PDB entry 9DMS | electron microscopy, 1.92 A resolution | chains E and D of the 7 polymer chains in the assembly

Chain E:
Protein: Acetylcholine receptor subunit beta
Organism: Homo sapiens
UniProt: P11230 (ACHB_HUMAN); residues -22 to 478 here correspond to UniProt positions 1-501 (UniProt number = residue number + 23)
Chain sequence (503 residues; each row starts with the number of its first residue; numbers below 1 keep their minus sign (Met-22 is residue -22)):
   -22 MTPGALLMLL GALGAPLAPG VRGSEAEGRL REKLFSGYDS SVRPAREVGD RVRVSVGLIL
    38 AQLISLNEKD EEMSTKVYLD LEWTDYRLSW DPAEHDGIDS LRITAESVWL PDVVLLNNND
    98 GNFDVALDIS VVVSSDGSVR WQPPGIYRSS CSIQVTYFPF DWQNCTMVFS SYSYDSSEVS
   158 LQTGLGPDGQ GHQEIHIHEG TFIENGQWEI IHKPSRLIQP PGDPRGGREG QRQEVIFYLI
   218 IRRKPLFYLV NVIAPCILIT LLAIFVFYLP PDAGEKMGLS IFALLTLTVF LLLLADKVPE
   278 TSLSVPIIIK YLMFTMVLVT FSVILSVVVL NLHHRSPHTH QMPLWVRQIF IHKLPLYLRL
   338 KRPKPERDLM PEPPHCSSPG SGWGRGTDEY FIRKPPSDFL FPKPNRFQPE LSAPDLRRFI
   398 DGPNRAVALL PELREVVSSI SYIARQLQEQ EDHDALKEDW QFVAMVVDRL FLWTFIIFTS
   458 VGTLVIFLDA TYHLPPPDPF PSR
Disordered / not traced: -22 to 0, 164-167, 200-205, 342-406
Disulfide bonds: Cys128-Cys142
Covalently attached groups: N-acetylglucosamine (NAG) linked to Asn141
Sequence notes: expression tag (479-480)

Chain D:
Protein: Acetylcholine receptor subunit delta
Organism: Homo sapiens
UniProt: Q07001 (ACHD_HUMAN); residues -20 to 496 here correspond to UniProt positions 1-517 (UniProt number = residue number + 21)
Chain sequence (517 residues; numbered -20 to 496; the number before each row is that of its first residue; numbers below 1 keep their minus sign (Met-20 is residue -20)):
   -20 MEGPVLTLGL LAALAVCGSW GLNEEERLIR HLFQEKGYNK ELRPVAHKEE SVDVALALTL
    40 SNLISLKEVE ETLTTNVWIE HGWTDNRLKW NAEEFGNISV LRLPPDMVWL PEIVLENNND
   100 GSFQISYSCN VLVYHYGFVY WLPPAIFRSS CPISVTYFPF DWQNCSLKFS SLKYTAKEIT
   160 LSLKQDAKEN RTYPVEWIII DPEGFTENGE WEIVHRPARV NVDPRAPLDS PSRQDITFYL
   220 IIRRKPLFYI INILVPCVLI SFMVNLVFYL PADSGEKTSV AISVLLAQSV FLLLISKRLP
   280 ATSMAIPLIG KFLLFGMVLV TMVVVICVIV LNIHFRTPST HVLSEGVKKL FLETLPELLH
   340 MSRPAEDGPS PGALVRRSSS LGYISKAEEY FLLKSRSDLM FEKQSERHGL ARRLTTARRP
   400 PASSEQAQQE LFNELKPAVD GANFIVNHMR DQNNYNEEKD SWNRVARTVD RLCLFVVTPV
   460 MVVGTAWIFL QGVYNQPPPQ PFPGDPYSYN VQDKRFI
Disordered / not traced: -20 to 0, 345-407
Disulfide bonds: Cys130-Cys144
Covalently attached groups: N-acetylglucosamine (NAG) linked to Asn76, Asn143

Chain E / chain D interface:
Pairs across the interface (99):
  Ser1(E) with Leu21(D); Arg22(D), hydrogen bond (side chain-backbone); Val24(D), hydrogen bond (side chain-backbone); Ala25(D), hydrogen bond (backbone-backbone)
  Glu4(E) with Lys27(D)
  Arg8(E) with Glu20(D); Leu21(D)
  Gln39(E) with Ser129(D), hydrogen bond
  Lys53(E) with Glu95(D), hydrogen bond (side chain-backbone); Asn96(D); Asn97(D), hydrogen bond; Phe102(D)
  Tyr55(E) with Glu95(D), hydrogen bond; Leu151(D)
  Ile75(E) with Lys27(D)
  Ser77(E) with Lys27(D), hydrogen bond (backbone-side chain)
  Arg79(E) with Leu151(D); Lys152(D); Thr154(D); Glu157(D); Asp208(D)
  Thr81(E) with Lys152(D)
  Leu104(E) with Gln103(D)
  Ile106(E) with Leu151(D), hydrophobic; Lys152(D)
  Ser107(E) with Lys152(D)
  Pro121(E) with Phe102(D), hydrophobic; Leu151(D), hydrophobic
  Ile123(E) with Gly100(D); Phe102(D), hydrophobic
  Ile180(E) with Ser129(D)
  Gly183(E) with Thr281(D), hydrogen bond (backbone-side chain); Ser282(D), hydrogen bond (backbone-backbone)
  Gln184(E) with Ala280(D)
  Lys221(E) with Ser282(D)
  Leu223(E) with Ser282(D)
  Phe224(E) with Ala280(D), hydrophobic
  Val227(E) with Ile285(D), hydrophobic
  Asn228(E) with Leu271(D)
  Ala231(E) with Leu293(D), hydrophobic
  Pro232(E) with Met296(D), hydrophobic
  Leu235(E) with Thr300(D)
  Leu239(E) with Ile261(D), hydrophobic; Leu264(D), hydrophobic; Thr300(D); Val303(D), hydrophobic
  Phe242(E) with Val304(D), hydrophobic; Val307(D)
  Tyr245(E) with Val307(D); Asn311(D), hydrogen bond (backbone-side chain); Arg315(D), hydrogen bond
  Leu246(E) with Val307(D), hydrophobic; Leu310(D), hydrophobic
  Pro247(E) with Leu310(D); Asn311(D); Phe314(D), hydrophobic
  Asp249(E) with Phe314(D)
  Ala250(E) with Phe314(D), hydrophobic
  Glu252(E) with Gly254(D); Glu255(D); Lys256(D), hydrogen bond (side chain-backbone); Thr257(D), hydrogen bond; Leu310(D)
  Leu256(E) with Ile261(D), hydrophobic; Val303(D), hydrophobic
  Phe259(E) with Ile261(D), hydrophobic; Ser262(D); Leu265(D), hydrophobic
  Leu262(E) with Leu265(D), hydrophobic
  Thr263(E) with Leu265(D); Ser268(D)
  Val266(E) with Leu265(D), hydrophobic; Ser268(D)
  Phe267(E) with Ser268(D); Leu271(D), hydrophobic
  Leu269(E) with Leu272(D), hydrophobic
  Leu270(E) with Leu272(D), hydrophobic; Ser275(D)
  Asp273(E) with Lys276(D)
  Lys274(E) with Ser275(D)
  Pro340(E) with Pro317(D); Ser318(D); Thr319(D); Val321(D), hydrophobic
  Leu410(E) with Leu410(D), hydrophobic
  Arg411(E) with Glu413(D), salt bridge
  Val414(E) with Leu414(D), hydrophobic; Ala417(D), hydrophobic
  Ile417(E) with Ala417(D); Ala421(D)
  Ile420(E) with Ile424(D), hydrophobic
  Ala421(E) with Gly420(D); Phe423(D)
  Leu424(E) with Ile424(D), hydrophobic; His427(D)
  Gln425(E) with Phe423(D)
  Glu428(E) with Phe423(D); His427(D), salt bridge
  Met442(E) with Thr319(D)
Interface residues without a listed pair, chain E (64 interface residues in all): Gly5, Ile41, Leu78, Ala103, Ile236, Ala260, Arg339, Leu407, Glu435
Interface residues without a listed pair, chain D (70 interface residues in all): His26, Val93, Asn98, Asp99, Pro210, Ser258, Val269, Pro279, Ala284, Val297, Ile308, His320

Overview:
64 residues of chain E face 70 of chain D across their interface, with 14 hydrogen bonds and 2 salt bridges.
Polar pairs include Arg411(E)-Glu413(D), Glu428(E)-His427(D) and Ser1(E)-Arg22(D). Covalently linked
N-acetylglucosamine: at Asn141(E). N-acetylglucosamine is covalently linked to Asn76(D) and Asn143(D).
Chain E is Acetylcholine receptor subunit beta and chain D is Acetylcholine receptor subunit delta, both from
Homo sapiens; the structure, Human muscle nAChR with fab6-bound, was determined by electron microscopy,
deposited together with 9DMG, 9DMH, 9DMJ, 9DMK, 9DML, 9DMQ and 9DMT.
